PDB entry 8HAO | electron microscopy, 3.76 A resolution | chains D and E of the 12 polymer chains in the assembly

Chain D:
Name: Guanine nucleotide-binding protein G(I)/G(S)/G(T) subunit beta-1
Organism: Rattus norvegicus
Sequence (400 residues; row label = number of the first residue in the row; numbers below 1 keep their minus sign (Met-33 is residue -33)):
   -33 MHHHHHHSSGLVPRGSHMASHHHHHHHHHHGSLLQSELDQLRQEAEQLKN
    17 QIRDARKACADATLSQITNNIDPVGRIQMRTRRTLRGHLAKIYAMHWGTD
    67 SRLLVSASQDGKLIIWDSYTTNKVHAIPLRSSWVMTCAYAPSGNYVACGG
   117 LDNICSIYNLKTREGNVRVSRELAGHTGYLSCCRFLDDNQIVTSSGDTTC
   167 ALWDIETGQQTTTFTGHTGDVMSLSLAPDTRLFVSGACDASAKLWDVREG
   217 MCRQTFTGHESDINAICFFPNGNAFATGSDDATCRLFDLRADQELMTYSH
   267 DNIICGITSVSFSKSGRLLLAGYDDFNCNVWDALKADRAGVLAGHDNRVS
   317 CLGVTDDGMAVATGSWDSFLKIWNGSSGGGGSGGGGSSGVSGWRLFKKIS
Unresolved in the structure: -33 to 2, 344-366

Chain E:
Name: Guanine nucleotide-binding protein G(I)/G(S)/G(O) subunit gamma-2
Organism: Bos taurus
Reference sequence: P63212 (GBG2_BOVIN); residue numbers follow UniProt; this construct covers 1-71
Sequence (71 residues; numbered 1 to 71; the number before each row is that of its first residue):
     1 MASNNTASIAQARKLVEQLKMEANIDRIKVSKAAADLMAYCEAHAKEDPL
    51 LTPVPASENPFREKKFFCAIL
Unresolved in the structure: 1-5, 63-71
Swiss-Prot annotation at these positions:
  - modified residue: Ala2 (N-acetylalanine), Cys68 (Cysteine methyl ester)
  - lipidation: Cys68 (S-geranylgeranyl cysteine)

Interface between chain D and chain E:
Residue-residue contacts (34):
  Arg22(D) with Glu22(E), salt bridge
  Cys25(D) with Val30(E)
  Asp27(D) with Lys29(E); Val30(E), hydrogen bond (side chain-backbone); Ser31(E)
  Met45(D) with Leu50(E), hydrophobic
  Arg48(D) with Phe61(E), hydrogen bond (side chain-backbone)
  Tyr85(D) with Phe61(E), hydrophobic
  Met217(D) with Met21(E), hydrophobic
  Cys218(D) with Gln18(E)
  Arg219(D) with Glu22(E)
  Gln220(D) with Glu22(E); Ile25(E)
  Thr221(D) with Gln18(E), hydrogen bond; Glu22(E), hydrogen bond (backbone-side chain)
  Phe235(D) with Leu37(E), hydrophobic
  Asn237(D) with Leu37(E)
  Asp254(D) with Ala33(E)
  Arg256(D) with Arg27(E); Ile28(E); Ala33(E), hydrogen bond (side chain-backbone)
  Ala257(D) with Val30(E), hydrophobic
  Ser279(D) with Leu50(E)
  Lys280(D) with Glu47(E), salt bridge; Asp48(E)
  Ser281(D) with Cys41(E); Asp48(E), hydrogen bond
  Asp323(D) with Pro49(E)
  Gly324(D) with Leu50(E)
  Met325(D) with Pro49(E), hydrophobic
  Ile338(D) with Phe61(E), hydrophobic
  Asn340(D) with Asn59(E); Phe61(E)
  Ser343(D) with Pro53(E)
Also at the interface, not in a pair above, chain D (40 interface residues in all): Leu4, Leu7, Leu14, Ile18, Ala21, Arg49, Lys209, Pro236, Asp258, Gln259, Leu261, Leu284, Leu300, Ala326, Gly341
Also at the interface, not in a pair above, chain E (32 interface residues in all): Ser8, Ile9, Ala12, Arg13, Val16, Leu19, Ala23, Lys32, Asp36, Met38, Tyr40, His44, Pro60

In short:
The interface between chain D and chain E involves 40 residues on one side and 32 on the other; the contacts
include 6 hydrogen bonds and 2 salt bridges. Polar contacts include Arg22(D)-Glu22(E), Lys280(D)-Glu47(E) and
Asp27(D)-Val30(E).
Chain D is Guanine nucleotide-binding protein G(I)/G(S)/G(T) subunit beta-1 (Rattus norvegicus) and chain E is
Guanine nucleotide-binding protein G(I)/G(S)/G(O) subunit gamma-2 (Bos taurus); the structure, Human
parathyroid hormone receptor-1 dimer, was determined by electron microscopy together with 8HA0 and 8HAF from
the same study.
